PDB entry 8JAR | electron microscopy, 3.30 A resolution | chains D and E of the 10 polymer chains in the assembly

# Chain D
Name: Elongin-C
From: Homo sapiens
UniProtKB: Q15369 (ELOC_HUMAN); residues 17-112 here = UniProt positions 17-112
Sequence (96 residues; each row starts with the number of its first residue):
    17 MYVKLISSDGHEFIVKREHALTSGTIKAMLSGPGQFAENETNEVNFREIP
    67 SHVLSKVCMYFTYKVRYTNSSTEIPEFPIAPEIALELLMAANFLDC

# Chain E
Name: Cullin-2
From: Homo sapiens
UniProtKB: Q13617 (CUL2_HUMAN); residue numbers follow UniProt; this construct covers 2-745
Sequence (745 residues; row label = number of the first residue in the row):
     1 TSLKPRVVDFDETWNKLLTTIKAVVMLEYVERATWNDRFSDIYALCVAYP
    51 EPLGERLYTETKIFLENHVRHLHKRVLESEEQVLVMYHRYWEEYSKGADY
   101 MDCLYRYLNTQFIKKNKLTEADLQYGYGGVDMNEPLMEIGELALDMWRKL
   151 MVEPLQAILIRMLLREIKNDRGGEDPNQKVIHGVINSFVHVEQYKKKFPL
   201 KFYQEIFESPFLTETGEYYKQEASNLLQESNCSQYMEKVLGRLKDEEIRC
   251 RKYLHPSSYTKVIHECQQRMVADHLQFLHAECHNIIRQEKKNDMANMYVL
   301 LRAVSTGLPHMIQELQNHIHDEGLRATSNLTQENMPTLFVESVLEVHGKF
   351 VQLINTVLNGDQHFMSALDKALTSVVNYREPKSVCKAPELLAKYCDNLLK
   401 KSAKGMTENEVEDRLTSFITVFKYIDDKDVFQKFYARMLAKRLIHGLSMS
   451 MDSEEAMINKLKQACGYEFTSKLHRMYTDMSVSADLNNKFNNFIKNQDTV
   501 IDLGISFQIYVLQAGAWPLTQAPSSTFAIPQELEKSVQMFELFYSQHFSG
   551 RKLTWLHYLCTGEVKMNYLGKPYVAMVTTYQMAVLLAFNNSETVSYKELQ
   601 DSTQMNEKELTKTIKSLLDVKMINHDSEKEDIDAESSFSLNMNFSSKRTK
   651 FKITTSMQKDTPQEMEQTRSAVDEDRKMYLQAAIVRIMKARKVLRHNALI
   701 QEVISQSRARFNPSISMIKKCIEVLIDKQYIERSQASADEYSYVA
Not modelled in the structure: 117-134, 281-745
Differences from the reference sequence: expression tag (1)

# Interface between chain D and chain E
Residue-residue contacts - 37 pairs, chain D then chain E:
  Gly40(D) with Arg106(E)
  Ala44(D) with Trp35(E); Phe39(E), hydrophobic; Cys103(E); Arg106(E)
  Met45(D) with Trp35(E), hydrogen bond (backbone-side chain); Asn36(E); Phe39(E), hydrophobic
  Ser47(D) with Trp35(E); Cys103(E), hydrogen bond
  Gly48(D) with Tyr100(E)
  Pro49(D) with Val24(E), hydrophobic; Val30(E), hydrophobic; Trp35(E)
  Gly50(D) with Arg32(E); Trp35(E)
  Ala53(D) with Arg32(E)
  Glu59(D) with Arg32(E), hydrogen bond (backbone-side chain); Asn36(E)
  Asn61(D) with Asn36(E)
  Arg63(D) with Asp37(E), salt bridge; Ser40(E); Asp41(E), salt bridge
  Glu64(D) with Thr1(E); Ser2(E); Leu3(E); Ser40(E), hydrogen bond
  Ile65(D) with Leu3(E), hydrophobic
  Met105(D) with Leu3(E); Lys4(E)
  Ala106(D) with Leu3(E), hydrophobic
  Asn108(D) with Tyr107(E), hydrogen bond; Gln111(E)
  Phe109(D) with Leu3(E), hydrophobic; Tyr43(E), hydrophobic
  Asp111(D) with Arg106(E), salt bridge; Thr110(E)
Interface residues without a listed pair, chain D (20 interface residues in all): Thr41, Val60
Interface residues without a listed pair, chain E (21 interface residues in all): Arg6

# Summary
The interface between chain D and chain E involves 20 residues on one side and 21 on the other; the contacts
include 5 hydrogen bonds and 3 salt bridges. Polar pairs include Arg63(D)-Asp37(E), Arg63(D)-Asp41(E) and
Asp111(D)-Arg106(E).
Chain D is Elongin-C and chain E is Cullin-2, both from Homo sapiens; the structure, Structure of CRL2APPBP2
bound with RxxGPAA degron (dimer), was determined by electron microscopy, deposited together with 8JAL and
8JAU.
